PDB entry 6YC7 | X-ray diffraction, 1.80 A resolution | chains D and E of the 6 polymer chains in the assembly

[Chain D (and E)]
Name: PII protein
Organism: Corynebacterium glutamicum
Notes: chain E of this document is another copy of the same molecule, construct and numbering; everything in this record applies to it too
UniProt: H7C694 (H7C694_CORGT); residues 1-112 here = UniProt positions 1-112
Sequence (112 residues; numbered 1 to 112; the number before each row is that of its first residue):
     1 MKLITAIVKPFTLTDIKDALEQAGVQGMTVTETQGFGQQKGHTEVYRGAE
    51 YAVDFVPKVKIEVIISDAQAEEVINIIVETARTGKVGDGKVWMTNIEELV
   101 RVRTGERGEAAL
Not modelled in the structure: 37-43, 47-51 (chain E: 37-42, 48)
Ligand contacts: adenine arabinose-5'-phosphate (A5O): P10, F11, L13, T14
Reported in the primary citation:
  - post-translational modification sites: Y51
  - binding site for adenine arabinose-5'-phosphate: Y51, A52
  - binding site for adenosine monophosphate: T29, I64, G87, G89, R101
  - binding site for the ligand ADP: T29, K58, I64, G87

[How chain D and chain E interact]
Residue-residue contacts (53):
  L3(D) - W92(E)
  T14(D) - E50(E)
  T14(D) - Y51(E)
  T14(D) - A52(E)  hydrogen bond (side chain-backbone)
  K17(D) - F36(E)
  K17(D) - A52(E)
  D18(D) - E50(E)
  M28(D) - G35(E)
  M28(D) - F36(E)  hydrophobic
  T29(D) - T33(E)
  T29(D) - Q34(E)
  V30(D) - T33(E)  hydrogen bond (backbone-side chain)
  V30(D) - Q34(E)  hydrogen bond (backbone-backbone)
  V30(D) - F36(E)  hydrophobic
  T31(D) - E32(E)
  T31(D) - T33(E)  hydrogen bond
  E62(D) - K60(E)  salt bridge
  I64(D) - K90(E)
  I64(D) - W92(E)  hydrophobic
  N95(D) - T94(E)
  I96(D) - W92(E)  hydrophobic
  I96(D) - M93(E)
  E97(D) - K2(E)  salt bridge
  E97(D) - M93(E)  hydrogen bond (backbone-backbone)
  E97(D) - N95(E)
  E98(D) - E71(E)
  E98(D) - I74(E)
  E98(D) - V91(E)
  E98(D) - W92(E)
  E98(D) - M93(E)  hydrogen bond (backbone-backbone)
  L99(D) - V91(E)
  V100(D) - I74(E)  hydrophobic
  V100(D) - V78(E)  hydrophobic
  V100(D) - K90(E)
  V100(D) - V91(E)  hydrogen bond (backbone-backbone)
  R101(D) - G89(E)
  R101(D) - K90(E)
  V102(D) - V78(E)
  V102(D) - A81(E)
  V102(D) - R82(E)  hydrogen bond (backbone-side chain)
  V102(D) - D88(E)
  V102(D) - G89(E)  hydrogen bond (backbone-backbone)
  V102(D) - V91(E)  hydrophobic
  R103(D) - R82(E)  hydrogen bond (backbone-side chain)
  R103(D) - G84(E)  hydrogen bond (side chain-backbone)
  R103(D) - K85(E)
  R103(D) - D88(E)
  T104(D) - R82(E)
  G105(D) - R82(E)
  R107(D) - E71(E)  salt bridge
  R107(D) - I74(E)
  R107(D) - N75(E)  hydrogen bond
  A111(D) - K90(E)  hydrogen bond (backbone-side chain)
Also at the interface, not in a pair above, chain D (25 interface residues in all): L13, L112
Also at the interface, not in a pair above, chain E (30 interface residues in all): I7, T31, F55, V86

[In short]
25 residues of chain D face 30 of chain E across their interface; the contacts include 13 hydrogen bonds and 3
salt bridges. Polar contacts include E62(D)-K60(E), E97(D)-K2(E) and R107(D)-E71(E). The paper reports a
binding site for adenosine monophosphate at T29(D), I64(D) and G87(D) among others; a binding site for the
ligand ADP at T29(D), K58(D) and I64(D) among others.
Chain D and chain E are both PII protein (Corynebacterium glutamicum); the structure, Structure of
adenylylated C. glutamicum GlnK, was determined by X-ray diffraction, deposited together with 6YC6.
